4RVS - chains A and B; structure by X-ray diffraction, 1.85 A resolution.

[Chain A (and B)]
Name: Probable quinone reductase Qor (NADPH:quinone reductase) (Zeta-crystallin homolog protein)
Source organism: Mycobacterium tuberculosis
Notes: chain B of this document is another copy of the same molecule, construct and numbering; everything in this record applies to it too
Reference sequence: O53146 (O53146_MYCTU); residues 2-329 here correspond to UniProt positions 1-328 (UniProt number = residue number - 1)
Amino-acid sequence (329 residues; numbered 1 to 329; the number before each row is that of its first residue):
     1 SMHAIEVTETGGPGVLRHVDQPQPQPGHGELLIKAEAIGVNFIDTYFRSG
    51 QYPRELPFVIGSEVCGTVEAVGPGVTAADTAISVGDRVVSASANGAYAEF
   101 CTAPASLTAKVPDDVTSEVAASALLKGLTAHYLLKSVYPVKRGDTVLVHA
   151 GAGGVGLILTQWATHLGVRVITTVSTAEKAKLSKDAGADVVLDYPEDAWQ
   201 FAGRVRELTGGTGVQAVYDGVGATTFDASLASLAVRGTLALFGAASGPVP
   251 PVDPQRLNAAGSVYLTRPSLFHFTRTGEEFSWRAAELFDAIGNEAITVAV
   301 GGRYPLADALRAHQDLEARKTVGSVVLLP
Differences from the reference sequence: expression tag (1); conflict Asn293 (Ser292 in O53146)

[Chain A / chain B interface]
Residue-residue contacts (65):
  Ser136(A) with Arg236(B); Tyr264(B), hydrogen bond (backbone-side chain)
  Val137(A) with Tyr264(B), hydrogen bond (backbone-side chain)
  Val235(A) with His272(B); Arg275(B)
  Arg236(A) with Ser136(B); His272(B); Phe273(B); Glu279(B), salt bridge
  Leu241(A) with Pro254(B), hydrophobic
  Val249(A) with Pro254(B)
  Pro251(A) with Pro251(B), hydrophobic; Val252(B); Asp253(B)
  Val252(A) with Pro251(B); Val252(B), hydrogen bond (backbone-backbone); Pro254(B), hydrophobic
  Asp253(A) with Pro251(B)
  Pro254(A) with Leu241(B), hydrophobic; Val249(B); Val252(B), hydrophobic; Arg267(B)
  Gln255(A) with Arg267(B)
  Leu257(A) with Leu265(B)
  Asn258(A) with Arg267(B), hydrogen bond (side chain-backbone); Pro268(B); Ser269(B), hydrogen bond; His272(B)
  Gly261(A) with His272(B)
  Ser262(A) with Thr266(B); Arg267(B); Pro268(B); Ser269(B), hydrogen bond (side chain-backbone); His272(B), hydrogen bond; Phe273(B)
  Val263(A) with Leu265(B); Thr266(B), hydrogen bond (backbone-side chain)
  Tyr264(A) with Ser136(B), hydrogen bond (side chain-backbone); Val137(B), hydrogen bond (side chain-backbone); Leu265(B); Thr266(B)
  Leu265(A) with Leu257(B); Val263(B); Tyr264(B); Leu265(B), hydrogen bond (backbone-backbone)
  Thr266(A) with Ser262(B); Val263(B), hydrogen bond (side chain-backbone); Tyr264(B)
  Arg267(A) with Pro254(B); Gln255(B); Asn258(B), hydrogen bond (backbone-side chain); Ser262(B)
  Pro268(A) with Asn258(B); Ser262(B)
  Ser269(A) with Asn258(B), hydrogen bond; Ser262(B), hydrogen bond (backbone-side chain)
  His272(A) with Val235(B); Arg236(B); Asn258(B); Gly261(B); Ser262(B), hydrogen bond
  Phe273(A) with Arg236(B); Ser262(B)
  Arg275(A) with Val235(B)
  Glu279(A) with Arg236(B), salt bridge
Also at the interface, not in a pair above, chain A (28 interface residues in all): Pro250, Arg283
Also at the interface, not in a pair above, chain B (28 interface residues in all): Pro250, Arg283

[Overview]
Chain A and chain B each contribute 28 residues to their interface, with 16 hydrogen bonds and 2 salt bridges.
Polar contacts include Arg236(A)-Glu279(B), Ser136(A)-Tyr264(B) and Val137(A)-Tyr264(B).
Chain A and chain B are both Probable quinone reductase Qor (NADPH:quinone reductase) (Zeta-crystallin homolog
protein) (Mycobacterium tuberculosis); the structure, The native structure of mycobacterial quinone
oxidoreductase Rv154c, was determined by X-ray diffraction, deposited together with 4RVU.
